PDB entry 6PB6 | electron microscopy, 4.29 A resolution (low resolution: residue-level contacts below are approximate; hydrogen-bond / salt-bridge calls are withheld) | chains D and 2 of the 10 polymer chains in the assembly

# Chain D
Molecule: DNA-directed RNA polymerase subunit beta'
From: Escherichia coli
Notes: EC 2.7.7.6
UniProt: P0A8T8 (RPOC_ECO57); residues 1-1407 here = UniProt positions 1-1407
Amino-acid sequence (1407 residues; numbered 1 to 1407; the number before each row is that of its first residue):
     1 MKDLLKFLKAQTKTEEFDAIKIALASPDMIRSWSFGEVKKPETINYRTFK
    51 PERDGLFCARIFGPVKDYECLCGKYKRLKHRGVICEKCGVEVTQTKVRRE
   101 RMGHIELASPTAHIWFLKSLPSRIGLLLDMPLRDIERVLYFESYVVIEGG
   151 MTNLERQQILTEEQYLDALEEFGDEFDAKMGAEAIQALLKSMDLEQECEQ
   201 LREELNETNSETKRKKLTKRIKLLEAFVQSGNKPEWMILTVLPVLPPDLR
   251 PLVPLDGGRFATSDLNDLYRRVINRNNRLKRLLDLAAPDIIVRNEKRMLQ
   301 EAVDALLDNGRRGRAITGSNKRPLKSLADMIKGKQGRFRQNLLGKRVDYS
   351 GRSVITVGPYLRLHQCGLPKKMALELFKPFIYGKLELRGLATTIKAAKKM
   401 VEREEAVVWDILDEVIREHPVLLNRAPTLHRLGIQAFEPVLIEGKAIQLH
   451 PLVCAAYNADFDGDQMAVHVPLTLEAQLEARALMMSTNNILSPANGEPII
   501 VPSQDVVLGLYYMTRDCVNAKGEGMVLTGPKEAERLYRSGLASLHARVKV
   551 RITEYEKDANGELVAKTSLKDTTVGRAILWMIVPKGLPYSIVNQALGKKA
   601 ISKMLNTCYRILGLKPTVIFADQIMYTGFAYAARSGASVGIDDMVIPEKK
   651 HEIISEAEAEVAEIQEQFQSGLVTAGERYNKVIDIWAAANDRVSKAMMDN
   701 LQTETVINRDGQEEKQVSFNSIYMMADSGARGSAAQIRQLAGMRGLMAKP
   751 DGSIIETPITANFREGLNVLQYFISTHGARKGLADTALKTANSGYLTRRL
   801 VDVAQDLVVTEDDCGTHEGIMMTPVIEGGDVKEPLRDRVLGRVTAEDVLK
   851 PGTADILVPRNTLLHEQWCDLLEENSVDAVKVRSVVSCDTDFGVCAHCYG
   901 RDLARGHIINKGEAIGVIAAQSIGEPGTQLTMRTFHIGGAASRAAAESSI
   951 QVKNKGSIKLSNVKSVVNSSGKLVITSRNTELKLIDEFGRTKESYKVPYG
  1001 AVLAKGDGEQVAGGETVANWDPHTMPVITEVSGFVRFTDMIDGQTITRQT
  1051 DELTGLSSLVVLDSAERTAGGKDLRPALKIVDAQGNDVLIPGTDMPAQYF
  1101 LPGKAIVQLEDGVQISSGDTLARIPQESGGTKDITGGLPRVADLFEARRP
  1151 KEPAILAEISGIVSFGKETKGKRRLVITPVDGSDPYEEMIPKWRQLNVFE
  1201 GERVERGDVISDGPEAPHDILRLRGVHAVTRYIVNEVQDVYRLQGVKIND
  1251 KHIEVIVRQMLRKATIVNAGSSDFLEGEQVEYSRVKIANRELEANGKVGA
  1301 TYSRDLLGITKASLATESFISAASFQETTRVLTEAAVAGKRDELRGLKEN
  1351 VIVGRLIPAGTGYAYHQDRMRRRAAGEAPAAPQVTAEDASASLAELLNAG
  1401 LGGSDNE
Unresolved in the structure: 1-14, 933-947, 1127-1136, 1377-1407
Ion coordination: Zn2+ site 1: Cys70, Cys72, Cys85, Cys88; Mg2+: Asp460, Asp462, Asp464; Zn2+ site 2: Cys814, Cys888, Cys895, Cys898
Curated features (UniProtKB/Swiss-Prot):
  - binding site (Zn(2+)): Cys70, Cys72, Cys85, Cys88, Cys814, Cys888, Cys895, Cys898
  - binding site (Mg(2+)): Asp460, Asp462, Asp464
  - modified residue: Lys972 (N6-acetyllysine)

# Chain 2
Molecule: Synthetic template strand DNA
Sequence (78 nucleotides; row label = number of the first residue in the row):
     1 CGCCGCGTCAGACTCGTAGGATTATAGCATAAAAAAGATGCGAAAAATGT
    51 GATCTAGATCACATTTTAGGCAAAAAAG

# Chain D / chain 2 interface
Contacting residue pairs (17; chain D residue first):
  Ser319(D) - DA21(2)
  Ser319(D) - DT22(2)
  Asn320(D) - DA21(2)
  Arg339(D) - DG11(2)
  Arg346(D) - DC15(2)
  Arg352(D) - DC15(2)
  Ala426(D) - DT14(2)
  Pro427(D) - DC13(2)
  Thr790(D) - DA12(2)
  Ala791(D) - DA12(2)
  Gly794(D) - DA12(2)
  Tyr795(D) - DA10(2)
  Tyr795(D) - DG11(2)
  Tyr795(D) - DA12(2)
  Met1189(D) - DG2(2)
  Glu1327(D) - DC9(2)
  Glu1327(D) - DA10(2)
Also at the interface, not in a pair above, chain D (18 interface residues in all): Lys87, Lys334, Ala787, Lys1172, Gln1326
Also at the interface, not in a pair above, chain 2 (13 interface residues in all): DC1, DC3, DA34

# Overview
18 residues of chain D face 13 of chain 2 across their interface. The Zn2+ site 1 is built by Cys70(D),
Cys72(D), Cys85(D) and Cys88(D). Asp460(D), Asp462(D) and Asp464(D) coordinate Mg2+. Curated annotation
(UniProt) lists 8 Zn2+-binding residues and 3 Mg2+-binding residues on chain D.
Chain D is DNA-directed RNA polymerase subunit beta' (Escherichia coli) and chain 2 is Synthetic template
strand DNA; the structure, The E. coli class-II CAP-dependent transcription activation complex at the state 2,
was determined by electron microscopy together with 6PB4 and 6PB5 from the same study.
